8TL4 - chains E and F of the 12 polymer chains in the assembly; structure by electron microscopy, 3.20 A resolution.

Chain E:
Name: BG505 DS-SOSIP Surface protein gp120
From: Human immunodeficiency virus 1
Reference sequence: Q2N0S5 (Q2N0S5_9HIV1); the construct lacks a stretch of the UniProt sequence and is renumbered around it, so the offset changes along the chain: 31-141 = UniProt 30-140; 150-184 = UniProt 141-175; 189-309 = UniProt 188-308; 312-321 = UniProt 309-318; 2 more segments
Amino-acid sequence (481 residues; numbered 31 to 513 plus 13 insertion-coded residues; 15 numbers in that range are skipped by the numbering (no residue carries them; nothing is unmodelled there); the number before each row is that of its first residue; a row labelled like 184A-184L holds insertion residues (184A, then the next letters in order)):
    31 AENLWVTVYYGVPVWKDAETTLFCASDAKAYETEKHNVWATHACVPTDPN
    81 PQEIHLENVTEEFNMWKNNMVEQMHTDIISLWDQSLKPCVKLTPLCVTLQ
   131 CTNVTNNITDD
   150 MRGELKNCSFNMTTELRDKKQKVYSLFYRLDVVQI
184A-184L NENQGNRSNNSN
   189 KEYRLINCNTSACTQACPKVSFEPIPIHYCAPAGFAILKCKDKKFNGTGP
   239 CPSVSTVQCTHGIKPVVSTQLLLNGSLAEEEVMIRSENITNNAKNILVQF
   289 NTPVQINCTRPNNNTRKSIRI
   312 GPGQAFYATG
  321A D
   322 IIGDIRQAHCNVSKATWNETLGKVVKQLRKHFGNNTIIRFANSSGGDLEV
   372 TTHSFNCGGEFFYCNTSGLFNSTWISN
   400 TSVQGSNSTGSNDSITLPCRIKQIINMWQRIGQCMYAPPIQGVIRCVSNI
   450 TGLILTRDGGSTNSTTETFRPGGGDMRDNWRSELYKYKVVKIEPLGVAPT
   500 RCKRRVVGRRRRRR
Not modelled in the structure: 58-65, 184A-184L, 400-409, 504-513
Sequence notes: engineered mutation Cys201 (Ile200 in Q2N0S5), Asn332 (Thr330 in Q2N0S5), Cys433 (Ala430 in Q2N0S5), Cys501 (Ala498 in Q2N0S5), Arg509 (Glu506 in Q2N0S5), Arg510 (Lys507 in Q2N0S5); insertion (512-513)
Cystine bridges: Cys54-Cys74, Cys119-Cys205, Cys126-Cys196, Cys131-Cys157, Cys201-Cys433, Cys218-Cys247, Cys228-Cys239, Cys296-Cys331, Cys378-Cys445, Cys385-Cys418
Covalently attached groups: N-acetylglucosamine (NAG) linked to Asn88, Asn133, Asn156, Asn160, Asn197, Asn234, Asn262, Asn276, Asn295, Asn301, Asn332, Asn363, Asn386, Asn392, Asn448

Chain F:
Name: BG505 DS-SOSIP Transmembrane protein gp41
From: Human immunodeficiency virus 1
Reference sequence: Q2N0S5 (Q2N0S5_9HIV1); residues 512-664 here correspond to UniProt positions 509-661 (UniProt number = residue number - 3)
Amino-acid sequence (153 residues; each row starts with the number of its first residue):
   512 AVGIGAVFLGFLGAAGSTMGAASMTLTVQARNLLSGIVQQQSNLLRAPEA
   562 QQHLLKLTVWGIKQLQARVLAVERYLRDQQLLGIWGCSGKLICCTNVPWN
   612 SSWSNRNLSEIWDNMTWLQWDKEISNYTQIIYGLLEESQNQQEKNEQDLL
   662 ALD
Not modelled in the structure: 547-568, 664
Sequence notes: engineered mutation Pro559 (Ile556 in Q2N0S5), Cys605 (Thr602 in Q2N0S5)
Cystine bridges: Cys598-Cys604

Interface between chain E and chain F:
Cross-chain cystine bridges: Cys501(E)-Cys605(F)
Residue-residue contacts (79):
  Leu34(E) with Pro609(F); Trp610(F), hydrogen bond (backbone-backbone); Leu619(F), hydrophobic
  Trp35(E) with Asn607(F); Val608(F); Pro609(F), hydrophobic; Trp610(F)
  Val36(E) with Thr606(F), hydrogen bond (backbone-side chain); Val608(F), hydrogen bond (backbone-backbone); Trp610(F), hydrophobic; Leu646(F), hydrophobic
  Thr37(E) with Cys604(F); Cys605(F)
  Val38(E) with Trp596(F), hydrophobic; Leu602(F); Ile603(F); Cys604(F), hydrogen bond (backbone-backbone)
  Tyr39(E) with Leu602(F); Ile603(F), hydrophobic; Trp623(F); Trp628(F), hydrophobic
  Tyr40(E) with Leu537(F); Leu544(F); Gln590(F), hydrogen bond; Leu602(F), hydrogen bond (backbone-backbone)
  Gly41(E) with Leu537(F); Gln540(F), hydrogen bond (backbone-side chain)
  Val42(E) with Trp628(F), hydrophobic
  Pro43(E) with Leu523(F), hydrophobic; Gln540(F)
  Val44(E) with Trp628(F); Leu629(F); Asp632(F)
  Trp45(E) with Leu523(F), hydrophobic; Ala526(F), hydrophobic
  Lys46(E) with Asp632(F), salt bridge
  Thr50(E) with Leu581(F)
  Thr51(E) with Lys574(F)
  Leu52(E) with Lys574(F)
  Phe53(E) with Gln575(F)
  Cys54(E) with Trp571(F)
  Ala70(E) with Trp571(F)
  Ala73(E) with Trp571(F)
  Cys74(E) with Trp571(F), hydrogen bond
  Val75(E) with Gln575(F)
  Leu86(E) with Leu523(F)
  Glu87(E) with Gly527(F)
  Asn88(E) with Gly527(F)
  Asp107(E) with Trp571(F); Lys574(F), salt bridge
  Leu111(E) with Trp571(F), hydrophobic
  Gln114(E) with Val570(F)
  Pro220(E) with Ala578(F), hydrophobic
  Ala221(E) with Leu545(F); Ala582(F)
  Gly222(E) with Arg585(F)
  Lys490(E) with Arg585(F)
  Ile491(E) with Arg585(F), hydrogen bond (backbone-side chain)
  Glu492(E) with Arg585(F), salt bridge
  Pro493(E) with Leu544(F), hydrophobic
  Leu494(E) with Leu593(F), hydrophobic; Trp596(F), hydrophobic; Tyr643(F)
  Val496(E) with Trp631(F), hydrogen bond (backbone-side chain)
  Ala497(E) with Trp623(F), hydrophobic
  Pro498(E) with Trp610(F), hydrophobic; Trp623(F), hydrogen bond (backbone-side chain); Trp631(F)
  Thr499(E) with Trp623(F)
  Arg500(E) with Leu619(F)
  Cys501(E) with Cys605(F), disulfide
  Lys502(E) with Asn607(F)
  Arg503(E) with Trp596(F), hydrogen bond (side chain-backbone); Gly597(F); Cys605(F); Thr606(F); Asn607(F), hydrogen bond (backbone-side chain); Gln650(F); Gln653(F), hydrogen bond
Other interface residues (no listed pair), chain E (52 interface residues in all): Ile84, Val89, Gln103, Ser110, Tyr217, Phe223, Thr244, Gly495
Other interface residues (no listed pair), chain F (54 interface residues in all): Phe519, Gly521, Phe522, Ala525, Ala533, Ser534, Asn543, Ser546, Thr569, Tyr586, Asp589, Cys598, Trp614, Ile622, Ile635, Ile642

Overview:
The interface between chain E and chain F involves 52 residues on one side and 54 on the other; the contacts
include 1 disulfide bond, 14 hydrogen bonds and 3 salt bridges. Among the polar pairs are Lys46(E)-Asp632(F),
Asp107(E)-Lys574(F) and Glu492(E)-Arg585(F).
Here chain E is BG505 DS-SOSIP Surface protein gp120 and chain F is BG505 DS-SOSIP Transmembrane protein gp41,
both from Human immunodeficiency virus 1. Entry 8TL4 (CRYO-EM STRUCTURE OF HIV-1 BG505DS-SOSIP.664 ENV TRIMER
BOUND TO DJ85-e.01 FAB) was determined by electron microscopy together with 8TDX, 8TE7, 8TJR, 8TJS, 8TKC, 8TL2
and 5 further entries from the same study.
